Entry 7WM4 (electron microscopy, 3.20 A resolution); this record covers chains C and B of the 6 polymer chains in the assembly.

# Chain C
Protein: Toll-like receptor 3
Source organism: Mus musculus
Reference sequence: Q99MB1 (TLR3_MOUSE); residue numbers follow UniProt; this construct covers 26-705
Amino-acid sequence (680 residues; each row starts with the number of its first residue):
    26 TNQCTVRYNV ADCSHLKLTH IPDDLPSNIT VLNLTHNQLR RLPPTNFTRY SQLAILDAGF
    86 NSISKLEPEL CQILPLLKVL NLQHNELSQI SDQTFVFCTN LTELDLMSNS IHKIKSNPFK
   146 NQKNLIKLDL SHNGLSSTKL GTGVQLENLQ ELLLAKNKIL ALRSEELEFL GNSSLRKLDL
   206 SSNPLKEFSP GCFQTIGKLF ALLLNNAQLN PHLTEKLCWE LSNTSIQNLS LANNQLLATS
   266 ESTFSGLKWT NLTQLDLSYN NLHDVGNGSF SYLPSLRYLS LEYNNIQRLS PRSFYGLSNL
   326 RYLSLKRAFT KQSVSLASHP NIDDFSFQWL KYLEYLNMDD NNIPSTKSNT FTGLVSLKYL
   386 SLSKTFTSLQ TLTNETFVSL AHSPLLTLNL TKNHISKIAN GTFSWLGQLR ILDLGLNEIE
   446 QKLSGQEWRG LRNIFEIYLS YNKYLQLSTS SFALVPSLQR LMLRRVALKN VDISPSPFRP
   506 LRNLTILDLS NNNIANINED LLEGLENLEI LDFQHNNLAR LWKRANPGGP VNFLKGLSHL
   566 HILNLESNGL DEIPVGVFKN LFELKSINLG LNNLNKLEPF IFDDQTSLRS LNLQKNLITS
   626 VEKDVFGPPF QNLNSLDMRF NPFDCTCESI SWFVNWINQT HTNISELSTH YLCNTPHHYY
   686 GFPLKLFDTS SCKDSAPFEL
Not modelled in the structure: 26-28, 337-342, 548-550, 699-705
UniProt features mapped onto this chain:
  - glycosylation (N-linked (GlcNAc...) asparagine): Asn53, Asn58, Asn71, Asn125, Asn197, Asn248, Asn253, Asn276, Asn292, Asn399, Asn414, Asn425, Asn508, Asn663, Asn668
Disulfides: Cys29-Cys38, Cys96-Cys123, Cys650-Cys678, Cys652-Cys697
Glycans and other covalent adducts: N-acetylglucosamine (NAG) linked to Asn71, Asn197, Asn248, Asn253, Asn276, Asn292, Asn399, Asn414, Asn425, Asn508
What the authors report for this chain:
  - mutagenesis - N542A: decreased signaling

# Chain B
Molecule: 81-nt RNA strand
Sequence (81 nucleotides; numbered 6 to 86; the number before each row is that of its first residue):
     6 AAAAAAAAAA AAAAAAAAAA AAAAAAAAAA AAAAAAAAAA UUUUUUUUUU UUUUUUUUUU
    66 UUUUUUUUUU UUUUUUUUUU U

# Interface between chain C and chain B
Contacting residue pairs - 16 pairs, chain C then chain B:
  Arg65(C) - U49(B)  salt bridge to the phosphate
  Ser89(C) - U50(B)  sugar contact
  Glu111(C) - U49(B)  base contact
  Glu111(C) - U50(B)  sugar contact
  Ser113(C) - U50(B)  hydrogen bond to the sugar
  Ser113(C) - U51(B)  sugar contact
  Asn516(C) - A29(B)  phosphate contact
  Asn518(C) - A27(B)  hydrogen bond to the sugar
  Asn518(C) - A28(B)  sugar contact
  His540(C) - A28(B)  salt bridge to the phosphate
  Asn542(C) - A26(B)  sugar contact
  Asn542(C) - A27(B)  hydrogen bond to the sugar
  Ser572(C) - A27(B)  phosphate contact
  Ser572(C) - A28(B)  hydrogen bond to the phosphate
  Gly574(C) - A27(B)  sugar contact
  Asn598(C) - A26(B)  phosphate contact
Other interface residues (no listed pair), chain C (15 interface residues in all): Arg490, Asn541, Ala544, Asn573

# Summary
The interface between chain C and chain B involves 15 residues on one side and 7 on the other, with 4 hydrogen
bonds and 2 salt bridges. Among the polar pairs are Ser113(C)-U50(B), Asn518(C)-A27(B) and Asn542(C)-A27(B).
The paper reports that N542A of chain C reduces signaling.
Here chain C is Toll-like receptor 3 (Mus musculus) and chain B is an 81-nt RNA strand. Entry 7WM4 (Cryo-EM
structure of tetrameric TLR3 in complex with dsRNA (90 bp)) was determined by electron microscopy.
